PDB entry 4B4W | X-ray diffraction, 2.00 A resolution | chains A and B

[Chain A (and B)]
Name: Bifunctional protein fold
Organism: Acinetobacter baumannii atcc 19606
Notes: EC 1.5.1.5, 3.5.4.9; chain B of this document is another copy of the same molecule, construct and numbering; everything in this record applies to it too
Reference sequence: D0CBC8 (D0CBC8_ACIBA); numbering as in UniProt (aligned over 1-282)
Amino-acid sequence (303 residues; numbered -20 to 282; the number before each row is that of its first residue; numbers below 1 keep their minus sign (Met-20 is residue -20)):
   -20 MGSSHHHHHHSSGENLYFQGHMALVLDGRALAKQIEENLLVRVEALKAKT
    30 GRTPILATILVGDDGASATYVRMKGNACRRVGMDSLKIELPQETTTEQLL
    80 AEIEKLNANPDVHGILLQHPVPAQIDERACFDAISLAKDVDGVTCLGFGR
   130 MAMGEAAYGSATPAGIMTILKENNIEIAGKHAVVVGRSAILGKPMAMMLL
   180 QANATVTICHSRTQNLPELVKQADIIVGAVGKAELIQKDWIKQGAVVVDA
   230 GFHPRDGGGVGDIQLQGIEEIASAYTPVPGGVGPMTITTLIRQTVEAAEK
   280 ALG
Disordered / not traced: -20 to 0
Sequence notes: expression tag (-20 to 0)
Residues lining bound ligands:
  - 9L9 ((2S)-2-[[4-[[2,4-bis(azanyl)-6-oxidanylidene-1H-pyrimidin-5-yl]carbamoylamino]phenyl]carbonylamino]pentanedioic acid): Arg8, Tyr49, Met52, Lys53, Leu95, Leu96, Gln97, His98, Asp120, Val122, Ala140, Thr141, Ile169, Phe231, Pro258, Gly259, Gly262, Pro263, Thr265, Ile266
  - NADP (NAP; NADP nicotinamide-adenine-dinucleotide phosphate): His98, Val164, Gly165, Arg166, Ser167, His189, Ser190, Arg191, Leu195, Ala208, Val209, Lys211, Leu214
Reported in the primary citation:
  - conformationally variable residues (side-chain flip): Tyr49
  - binding site for 9L9: Tyr49
  - catalytic residues: Lys53, Gln97, Asp120, Thr265 (proposed by the authors, not directly observed)

[How chain A and chain B interact]
Pairs across the interface (61; chain A residue first):
  Arg107(A) - Met132(B)
  Arg107(A) - Glu134(B)
  Cys124(A) - Gly128(B)
  Cys124(A) - Arg129(B)
  Cys124(A) - Met132(B)  hydrophobic
  Phe127(A) - Phe127(B)  hydrophobic
  Phe127(A) - Gly128(B)
  Phe127(A) - Ala131(B)  hydrophobic
  Phe127(A) - Met132(B)  hydrophobic
  Gly128(A) - Cys124(B)
  Gly128(A) - Phe127(B)
  Arg129(A) - Cys124(B)
  Ala131(A) - Phe127(B)  hydrophobic
  Ala131(A) - Lys172(B)  hydrogen bond (backbone-side chain)
  Met132(A) - Arg107(B)
  Met132(A) - Cys124(B)  hydrophobic
  Met132(A) - Phe127(B)  hydrophobic
  Met132(A) - Ala168(B)
  Met132(A) - Lys172(B)
  Glu134(A) - Arg107(B)
  Ala157(A) - Arg191(B)
  Gly158(A) - Arg191(B)
  Gly158(A) - Gln193(B)
  His160(A) - Leu198(B)
  Arg166(A) - Leu179(B)  hydrogen bond (side chain-backbone)
  Arg166(A) - Asn182(B)  hydrogen bond
  Ala168(A) - Met132(B)
  Lys172(A) - Ala131(B)  hydrogen bond (side chain-backbone)
  Lys172(A) - Met132(B)
  Lys172(A) - Gln180(B)
  Met176(A) - Met176(B)  hydrophobic
  Met176(A) - Ile187(B)  hydrophobic
  Leu179(A) - Arg166(B)  hydrogen bond (backbone-side chain)
  Leu179(A) - Ile187(B)  hydrophobic
  Leu179(A) - His189(B)
  Asn182(A) - Arg166(B)  hydrogen bond
  Asn182(A) - His189(B)
  Ala183(A) - His189(B)  hydrogen bond (backbone-side chain)
  Thr184(A) - Thr186(B)
  Thr184(A) - Ile187(B)
  Thr184(A) - His189(B)
  Thr184(A) - Thr192(B)  hydrogen bond
  Thr184(A) - Leu198(B)
  Val185(A) - Val185(B)
  Val185(A) - Thr186(B)
  Val185(A) - Ile187(B)  hydrogen bond (backbone-backbone)
  Thr186(A) - Val185(B)
  Thr186(A) - Thr186(B)  hydrogen bond
  Ile187(A) - Leu179(B)  hydrophobic
  Ile187(A) - Thr184(B)
  Ile187(A) - Val185(B)  hydrogen bond (backbone-backbone)
  His189(A) - Leu179(B)
  His189(A) - Asn182(B)
  His189(A) - Ala183(B)  hydrogen bond (side chain-backbone)
  His189(A) - Thr184(B)
  Arg191(A) - Gly158(B)
  Arg191(A) - Asn182(B)
  Thr192(A) - Thr184(B)  hydrogen bond
  Gln193(A) - Gly158(B)
  Leu198(A) - His160(B)
  Leu198(A) - Thr184(B)
Interface residues without a listed pair, chain A (31 interface residues in all): Asp111, Leu125, Gln180, Cys188
Interface residues without a listed pair, chain B (30 interface residues in all): Asp111, Leu125, Cys188

[In short]
The interface between chain A and chain B involves 31 residues on one side and 30 on the other; the contacts
include 13 hydrogen bonds. Among the polar pairs are Ala131(A)-Lys172(B), Arg166(A)-Leu179(B) and
Arg166(A)-Asn182(B). From the paper: catalytic residues Lys53(A), Gln97(A) and Asp120(A) among others; a
binding site for 9L9 at Tyr49(A).
Chain A and chain B are both Bifunctional protein fold (Acinetobacter baumannii atcc 19606); the structure,
Crystal structure of Acinetobacter baumannii N5, N10- methylenetetrahydrofolate dehydrogenase-cyclohydrolase
(FolD) complexed with NADP cofactor and an ..., was determined by X-ray diffraction together with 4B4U and
4B4V from the same study.
